9D3N - chains B and I of the 10 polymer chains in the assembly; structure by electron microscopy, 3.00 A resolution.

== Chain B ==
Name: Histone H4
Organism: Homo sapiens
UniProtKB: P62805 (H4_HUMAN); residues 24-102 here correspond to UniProt positions 25-103 (UniProt number = residue number + 1)
Chain sequence (79 residues; row label = number of the first residue in the row):
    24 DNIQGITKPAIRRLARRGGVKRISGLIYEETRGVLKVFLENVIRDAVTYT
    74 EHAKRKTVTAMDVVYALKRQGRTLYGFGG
Curated features (UniProtKB/Swiss-Prot):
  - modified residue: Lys31 (N6-(2-hydroxyisobutyryl)lysine), Lys44 (N6-(2-hydroxyisobutyryl)lysine), Ser47 (Phosphoserine), Tyr51 (Phosphotyrosine), Lys59 (N6-(2-hydroxyisobutyryl)lysine), Lys77 (N6-(2-hydroxyisobutyryl)lysine), Lys79 (N6-(2-hydroxyisobutyryl)lysine), Thr80 (Phosphothreonine), Tyr88 (Phosphotyrosine), Lys91 (N6-(2-hydroxyisobutyryl)lysine)
  - cross-link (Glycyl lysine isopeptide (Lys-Gly)): Lys31 (interchain with G-Cter in SUMO2), Lys59 (interchain with G-Cter in SUMO2), Lys79 (interchain with G-Cter in SUMO2), Lys91 (interchain with G-Cter in SUMO2)

== Chain I ==
Molecule: 5S rDNA (noncoding strand)
Organism: Xenopus borealis
Sequence (96 nucleotides; each row starts with the number of its first residue; numbers below 1 keep their minus sign (DG-48 is residue -48)):
   -48 GACCCTGGCATGGGGAGGAGCTGGGCCCCCCCCAGAAGGCAGCACAAGGG
     2 GAGGAAAAGTCAGCCTTGTGCTCGCCTACGGCCATACCACCCTGAA

== How chain B and chain I interact ==
Contacting residue pairs - 7 pairs, chain B then chain I:
  Gln27(B) - DA-12(I)  phosphate contact
  Thr30(B) - DA-12(I)  phosphate contact
  Pro32(B) - DA-13(I)  phosphate contact
  Pro32(B) - DA-12(I)  phosphate contact
  Arg36(B) - DA-13(I)  salt bridge to the phosphate
  Arg45(B) - DC-4(I)  sugar contact
  Lys77(B) - DA-33(I)  salt bridge to the phosphate
Interface residues without a listed pair, chain B (7 interface residues in all): Lys31
Interface residues without a listed pair, chain I (5 interface residues in all): DG-14

== Overview ==
Chain B and chain I form an interface of 7 and 5 residues respectively, with 2 salt bridges. Polar contacts
include Arg36(B)-DA-13(I) and Lys77(B)-DA-33(I).
Here chain B is Histone H4 (Homo sapiens) and chain I is 5S rDNA (noncoding strand) (Xenopus borealis). Entry
9D3N (167-bp 5S rDNA nucleosome cross-linked with glutaraldehyde) was determined by electron microscopy (same
publication as 9D3K, 9D3L, 9D3O, 9D3Q, 9D3R, 9D3S and 9D3T).
